3NTM - chains A and B; structure by X-ray diffraction, 2.30 A resolution.

Chain A (and B):
Name: Tyrosinase
Organism: Bacillus megaterium
Notes: EC 1.14.18.1; chain B of this document is another copy of the same molecule, construct and numbering; everything in this record applies to it too
UniProtKB: B2ZB02 (B2ZB02_BACME); residues 1-297 here = UniProt positions 1-297
Amino-acid sequence (303 residues; each row starts with the number of its first residue):
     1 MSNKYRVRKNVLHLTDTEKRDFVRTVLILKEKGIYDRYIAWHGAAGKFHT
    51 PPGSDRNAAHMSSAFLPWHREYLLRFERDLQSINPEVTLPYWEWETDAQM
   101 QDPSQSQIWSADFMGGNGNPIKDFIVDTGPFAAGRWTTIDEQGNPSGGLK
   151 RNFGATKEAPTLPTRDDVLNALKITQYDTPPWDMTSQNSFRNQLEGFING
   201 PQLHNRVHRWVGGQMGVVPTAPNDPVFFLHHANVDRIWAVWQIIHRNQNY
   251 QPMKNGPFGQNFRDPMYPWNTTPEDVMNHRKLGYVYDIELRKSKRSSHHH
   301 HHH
Not modelled in the structure: 1-5, 99-102, 289-303 (chain B: 1-3, 247-248, 290-303)
Construct notes: expression tag (298-303)
Metal / ion sites: Cu ion site 1: His42, His60, His69; Cu ion site 2: His204, His208, His231
What the authors report for this chain:
  - catalytic residues: His60, His208, Val218 (proposed by the authors, not directly observed)
  - mutagenesis - R209H (2.6-fold): increased catalytic activity

Chain A / chain B interface:
Residue-residue contacts (43):
  Lys32(A) with Phe258(B)
  Gly33(A) with Phe258(B)
  Asp36(A) with Phe48(B); Pro52(B)
  Arg37(A) with Phe48(B); Pro265(B); Tyr267(B); Trp269(B), hydrogen bond (side chain-backbone); Asn270(B)
  Ala40(A) with Phe48(B), hydrophobic; Tyr267(B), hydrogen bond (backbone-side chain)
  Trp41(A) with Tyr267(B), hydrogen bond (backbone-side chain); Pro268(B), hydrogen bond (side chain-backbone)
  Ala44(A) with Tyr267(B)
  Lys47(A) with Lys47(B); Glu141(B), hydrogen bond (side chain-backbone); Gln142(B), hydrogen bond; Gly143(B)
  Phe48(A) with Asp36(B); Arg37(B); Ala40(B), hydrophobic
  His49(A) with Gly143(B)
  Pro52(A) with Asp36(B); Ile139(B), hydrophobic
  Gly53(A) with Pro145(B)
  Arg75(A) with Asn270(B)
  Glu141(A) with Gln142(B), hydrogen bond
  Gln142(A) with Lys47(B)
  Gly143(A) with Lys47(B); His49(B)
  Asn144(A) with His49(B)
  Pro145(A) with Gly53(B)
  Phe258(A) with Lys32(B); Gly33(B); Ile34(B), hydrophobic
  Pro265(A) with Arg37(B)
  Tyr267(A) with Arg37(B); Ala40(B), hydrogen bond (side chain-backbone); Trp41(B), hydrogen bond (side chain-backbone); Ala44(B)
  Pro268(A) with Trp41(B), hydrogen bond (backbone-side chain)
  Trp269(A) with Arg37(B), hydrogen bond (backbone-side chain)
  Asn270(A) with Arg37(B)
Interface residues without a listed pair, chain A (27 interface residues in all): Ile34, Ile139, Met266
Interface residues without a listed pair, chain B (26 interface residues in all): Asn144, Met266

Summary:
27 residues of chain A and 26 residues of chain B are in contact; the contacts include 11 hydrogen bonds.
Polar contacts include Arg37(A)-Trp269(B), Ala40(A)-Tyr267(B) and Trp41(A)-Tyr267(B). His42(A), His60(A) and
His69(A) form the Cu ion site 1. The paper reports catalytic residues His60(A), His208(A) and Val218(A); R209H
of chain A increases catalytic activity.
Both chains are Tyrosinase (Bacillus megaterium). Entry 3NTM (Crystal Structure of Tyrosinase from Bacillus
megaterium crystallized in the absence of zinc, partial occupancy of ...) was determined by X-ray diffraction,
deposited together with 3NM8, 3NPY, 3NQ0, 3NQ1 and 3NQ5.
